PDB entry 8SU0 | X-ray diffraction, 1.99 A resolution | chain A

# Chain A
Protein: Epi-isozizaene synthase
Source organism: Streptomyces coelicolor A3(2)
Notes: EC 4.2.3.37
Reference sequence: Q9K499 (CYC1_STRCO); numbering as in UniProt (aligned over 2-361)
Chain sequence (382 residues; each row starts with the number of its first residue; numbers below 1 keep their minus sign (Met-20 is residue -20)):
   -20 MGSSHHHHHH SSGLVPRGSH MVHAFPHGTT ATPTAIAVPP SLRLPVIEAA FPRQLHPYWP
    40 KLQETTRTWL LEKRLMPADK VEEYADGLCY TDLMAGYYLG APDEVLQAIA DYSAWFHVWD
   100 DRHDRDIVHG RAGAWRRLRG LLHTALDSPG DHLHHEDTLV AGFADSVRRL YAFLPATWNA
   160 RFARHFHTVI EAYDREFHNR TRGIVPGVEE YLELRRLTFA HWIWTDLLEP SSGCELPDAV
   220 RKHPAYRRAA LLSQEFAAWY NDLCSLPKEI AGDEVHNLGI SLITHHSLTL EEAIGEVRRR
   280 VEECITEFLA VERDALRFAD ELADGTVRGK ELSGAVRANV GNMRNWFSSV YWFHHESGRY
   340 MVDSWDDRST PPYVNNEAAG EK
Disordered / not traced: -20 to 16, 56-68, 336-361
Differences from the reference sequence: initiating methionine (-20); expression tag (-19 to 1); engineered mutation His96 (Phe in Q9K499)
Swiss-Prot annotation at these positions:
  - motif: Asp99 to Asp103 (DDXXD motif)
  - binding site (Mg(2+)): Asp99, Asp103, Asn240, Ser244, Glu248

# Summary
UniProt lists 5 Mg2+-binding residues.
Chain A is Epi-isozizaene synthase (Streptomyces coelicolor A3(2)); the structure, Unliganded F96H
epi-Isozizaene Synthase, was determined by X-ray diffraction together with 8SU1, 8SU2, 8SU3, 8SU4 and 8SU5
from the same study.
